Entry 5HKK (X-ray diffraction, 3.00 A resolution); this record covers chains G and H of the 8 polymer chains in the assembly.

== Chain G ==
Molecule: ATP synthase gamma chain
Organism: Caldalkalibacillus thermarum TA2.A1
UniProtKB: F5LA73 (F5LA73_9BACI); numbering as in UniProt (aligned over 1-286)
Amino-acid sequence (286 residues; row label = number of the first residue in the row):
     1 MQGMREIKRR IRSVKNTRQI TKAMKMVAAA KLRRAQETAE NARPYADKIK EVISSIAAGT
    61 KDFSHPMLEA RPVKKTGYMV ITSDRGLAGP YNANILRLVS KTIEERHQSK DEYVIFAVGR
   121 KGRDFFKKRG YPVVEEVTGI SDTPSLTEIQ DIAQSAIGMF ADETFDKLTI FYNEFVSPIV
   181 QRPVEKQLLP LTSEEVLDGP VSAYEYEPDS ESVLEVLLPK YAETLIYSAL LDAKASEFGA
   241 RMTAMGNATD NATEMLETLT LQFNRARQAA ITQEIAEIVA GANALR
Disordered / not traced: 1-2

== Chain H ==
Molecule: ATP synthase epsilon chain
Organism: Caldalkalibacillus thermarum TA2.A1
UniProtKB: F5LA71 (F5LA71_9BACI); residue numbers follow UniProt; this construct covers 1-135
Amino-acid sequence (135 residues; row label = number of the first residue in the row):
     1 MATVQVDIVT PERKVFQGEA DIVIARGVEG ELGVMAGHIP LVTPLKTAPV RIKQGDKETL
    61 IAVSGGFLEV RPDKVNILAD TAELPEEIDV ERAKKAKARH ETILKRLDKT DKDYLRHKRA
   121 LERAEVRLQV ANSKS
Disordered / not traced: 1-2, 135
Ligand contacts: ATP (adenosine-5'-triphosphate): E12, T81, E83, E87, I88, D89, R92, A93, A96, R99, H100, A120, R123, R127
Reported in the primary citation:
  - binding site for ATP: E83, I88, D89, R92, A93, R99, R123, R127

== Chain G / chain H interface ==
Pairs across the interface (51):
  T38(G) with P11(H)
  N41(G) with P11(H); E12(H); R13(H); K14(H)
  A42(G) with P11(H), hydrogen bond (backbone-backbone)
  Y45(G) with V9(H); T10(H); P11(H); L78(H), hydrogen bond (side chain-backbone); A79(H), hydrogen bond (side chain-backbone); D80(H)
  K48(G) with E69(H), salt bridge; R71(H); N76(H); L78(H)
  I49(G) with F67(H), hydrophobic
  E51(G) with R71(H), salt bridge
  V52(G) with V42(H), hydrophobic
  S145(G) with E12(H)
  L146(G) with P11(H), hydrophobic; E12(H), hydrogen bond (backbone-side chain); D80(H)
  Q150(G) with D80(H)
  D151(G) with R116(H), salt bridge
  Q154(G) with R119(H)
  A203(G) with P40(H)
  Y204(G) with P40(H); L41(H); V42(H), hydrophobic; E69(H), hydrogen bond; V70(H); R71(H), hydrogen bond
  E205(G) with I39(H); P40(H), hydrogen bond (backbone-backbone); L41(H); V42(H), hydrogen bond (backbone-backbone)
  Y206(G) with V42(H)
  E207(G) with E29(H); L32(H); V42(H), hydrogen bond (backbone-backbone); T43(H), hydrogen bond (backbone-side chain); P44(H)
  P208(G) with E29(H)
  V213(G) with V42(H); P44(H)
  L217(G) with F67(H), hydrophobic
  K220(G) with G65(H), hydrogen bond (side chain-backbone); D80(H), salt bridge
  Y227(G) with P11(H), hydrophobic; E12(H)
Other interface residues (no listed pair), chain G (27 interface residues in all): T147, S202, V216, E223
Other interface residues (no listed pair), chain H (28 interface residues in all): V28, G66, T81

== In short ==
27 residues of chain G and 28 residues of chain H are in contact, with 11 hydrogen bonds and 4 salt bridges.
Polar pairs include K48(G)-E69(H), E51(G)-R71(H) and D151(G)-R116(H). Ligands of chain H: ATP. From the paper:
a binding site for ATP at E83(H), I88(H) and D89(H) among others.
Here chain G is ATP synthase gamma chain and chain H is ATP synthase epsilon chain, both from
Caldalkalibacillus thermarum TA2.A1. Entry 5HKK (Caldalaklibacillus thermarum F1-ATPase (wild type)) was
determined by X-ray diffraction (same publication as 5IK2).
